Entry 1SUW (X-ray diffraction, 2.45 A resolution); this record covers chains B and C of the 4 polymer chains in the assembly.

Chain B (and C):
Protein: Probable inorganic polyphosphate/ATP-NAD kinase
From: Archaeoglobus fulgidus
Notes: EC 2.7.1.23; chain C of this document is another copy of the same molecule, construct and numbering; everything in this record applies to it too
UniProtKB: O30297 (PPNK_ARCFU); residues 1-249 here = UniProt positions 1-249
Amino-acid sequence (249 residues; row label = number of the first residue in the row):
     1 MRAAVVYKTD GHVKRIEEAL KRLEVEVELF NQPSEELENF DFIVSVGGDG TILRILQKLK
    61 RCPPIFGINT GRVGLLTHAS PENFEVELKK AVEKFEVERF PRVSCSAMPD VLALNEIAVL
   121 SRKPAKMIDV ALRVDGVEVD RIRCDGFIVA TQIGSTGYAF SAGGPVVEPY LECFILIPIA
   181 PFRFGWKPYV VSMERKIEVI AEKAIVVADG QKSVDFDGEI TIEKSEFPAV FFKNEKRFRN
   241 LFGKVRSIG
Ligand contacts:
  - NADP (NAP; NADP nicotinamide-adenine-dinucleotide phosphate), molecule 1: Gly-48, Asp-49, Gly-50, Leu-53, Arg-54, Val-73, Leu-75, Asn-115, Glu-116, Ile-153, Gly-154, Thr-156, Gly-157, Tyr-158, Ser-161, Asp-209, Gly-210, Gln-211, Ile-248
  - NADP (NAP), molecule 2: Ala-125, Lys-126, Met-127, Arg-143, Asp-145, Ala-180, Phe-182
Curated features (UniProtKB/Swiss-Prot):
  - active site: Asp-49 (Proton acceptor)
  - binding site (NAD(+)): Asp-49, Gly-50, Arg-54, Asn-115, Glu-116, Lys-126, Arg-143, Asp-145, Ile-153, Thr-156 to Ser-161, Ala-180, Gln-211
What the authors report for this chain:
  - binding site for NADP: Asp-49, Gly-50, Arg-54

How chain B and chain C interact:
Pairs across the interface - 39 pairs, chain B then chain C:
  Leu-120(B) / Ala-125(C)  hydrophobic
  Ser-121(B) / Pro-124(C)
  Arg-122(B) / Pro-124(C)
  Pro-124(B) / Ser-121(C)
  Ala-125(B) / Leu-120(C)
  Ala-125(B) / Val-207(C)  hydrophobic
  Lys-126(B) / Gly-210(C)
  Arg-143(B) / Gly-249(C)  hydrogen bond (side chain-backbone)
  Asp-145(B) / Tyr-158(C)  hydrogen bond
  Thr-156(B) / Phe-182(C)
  Tyr-158(B) / Asp-145(C)  hydrogen bond
  Phe-160(B) / Arg-183(C)
  Phe-160(B) / Phe-184(C)  hydrophobic
  Ser-161(B) / Ala-180(C)
  Ser-161(B) / Pro-181(C)  hydrogen bond (side chain-backbone)
  Ser-161(B) / Phe-182(C)  hydrogen bond (side chain-backbone)
  Ile-179(B) / Asp-145(C)
  Ala-180(B) / Ser-161(C)
  Pro-181(B) / Ser-161(C)  hydrogen bond (backbone-side chain)
  Phe-182(B) / Thr-156(C)
  Phe-182(B) / Gly-157(C)
  Phe-182(B) / Ser-161(C)  hydrogen bond (backbone-side chain)
  Phe-182(B) / Ile-248(C)  hydrophobic
  Phe-182(B) / Gly-249(C)
  Arg-183(B) / Phe-160(C)
  Arg-183(B) / Ile-248(C)
  Phe-184(B) / Phe-160(C)  hydrophobic
  Phe-184(B) / Val-245(C)
  Phe-184(B) / Arg-246(C)
  Phe-184(B) / Ile-248(C)  hydrogen bond (backbone-backbone)
  Ile-205(B) / Pro-124(C)  hydrophobic
  Val-207(B) / Ala-125(C)  hydrophobic
  Val-245(B) / Phe-184(C)
  Arg-246(B) / Phe-184(C)
  Ile-248(B) / Phe-182(C)  hydrophobic
  Ile-248(B) / Arg-183(C)
  Ile-248(B) / Phe-184(C)
  Gly-249(B) / Arg-143(C)  hydrogen bond (backbone-side chain)
  Gly-249(B) / Phe-182(C)
Interface residues without a listed pair, chain B (25 interface residues in all): Gly-157
Interface residues without a listed pair, chain C (25 interface residues in all): Arg-122, Ile-179, Ile-205

In short:
Chain B and chain C each contribute 25 residues to their interface; the contacts include 9 hydrogen bonds.
Polar pairs include Arg-143(B)/Gly-249(C), Asp-145(B)/Tyr-158(C) and Ser-161(B)/Pro-181(C). Ligands of chain
B: NADP. UniProt lists active-site residue Asp-49(B) and 17 NAD+-binding residues on chain B. The paper
reports a binding site for NADP at Asp-49(B), Gly-50(B) and Arg-54(B).
Both chains are Probable inorganic polyphosphate/ATP-NAD kinase (Archaeoglobus fulgidus). Entry 1SUW (Crystal
structure of a NAD kinase from Archaeoglobus fulgidus in complex with its substrate and product ...) was
determined by X-ray diffraction, deposited together with 1Z0Z, 1Z0S and 1Z0U.
